Entry 8Y88 (electron microscopy, 3.03 A resolution); this record covers chains A and C of the 5 polymer chains in the assembly.

[Chain A (and C)]
Molecule: Spike glycoprotein
Source organism: Human coronavirus HKU1
Notes: chain C of this document is another copy of the same molecule, construct and numbering; everything in this record applies to it too
UniProt: Q0ZME7 (SPIKE_CVHN5); numbering as in UniProt (aligned over 14-1276)
Chain sequence (1263 residues; numbered 14 to 1276; the number before each row is that of its first residue):
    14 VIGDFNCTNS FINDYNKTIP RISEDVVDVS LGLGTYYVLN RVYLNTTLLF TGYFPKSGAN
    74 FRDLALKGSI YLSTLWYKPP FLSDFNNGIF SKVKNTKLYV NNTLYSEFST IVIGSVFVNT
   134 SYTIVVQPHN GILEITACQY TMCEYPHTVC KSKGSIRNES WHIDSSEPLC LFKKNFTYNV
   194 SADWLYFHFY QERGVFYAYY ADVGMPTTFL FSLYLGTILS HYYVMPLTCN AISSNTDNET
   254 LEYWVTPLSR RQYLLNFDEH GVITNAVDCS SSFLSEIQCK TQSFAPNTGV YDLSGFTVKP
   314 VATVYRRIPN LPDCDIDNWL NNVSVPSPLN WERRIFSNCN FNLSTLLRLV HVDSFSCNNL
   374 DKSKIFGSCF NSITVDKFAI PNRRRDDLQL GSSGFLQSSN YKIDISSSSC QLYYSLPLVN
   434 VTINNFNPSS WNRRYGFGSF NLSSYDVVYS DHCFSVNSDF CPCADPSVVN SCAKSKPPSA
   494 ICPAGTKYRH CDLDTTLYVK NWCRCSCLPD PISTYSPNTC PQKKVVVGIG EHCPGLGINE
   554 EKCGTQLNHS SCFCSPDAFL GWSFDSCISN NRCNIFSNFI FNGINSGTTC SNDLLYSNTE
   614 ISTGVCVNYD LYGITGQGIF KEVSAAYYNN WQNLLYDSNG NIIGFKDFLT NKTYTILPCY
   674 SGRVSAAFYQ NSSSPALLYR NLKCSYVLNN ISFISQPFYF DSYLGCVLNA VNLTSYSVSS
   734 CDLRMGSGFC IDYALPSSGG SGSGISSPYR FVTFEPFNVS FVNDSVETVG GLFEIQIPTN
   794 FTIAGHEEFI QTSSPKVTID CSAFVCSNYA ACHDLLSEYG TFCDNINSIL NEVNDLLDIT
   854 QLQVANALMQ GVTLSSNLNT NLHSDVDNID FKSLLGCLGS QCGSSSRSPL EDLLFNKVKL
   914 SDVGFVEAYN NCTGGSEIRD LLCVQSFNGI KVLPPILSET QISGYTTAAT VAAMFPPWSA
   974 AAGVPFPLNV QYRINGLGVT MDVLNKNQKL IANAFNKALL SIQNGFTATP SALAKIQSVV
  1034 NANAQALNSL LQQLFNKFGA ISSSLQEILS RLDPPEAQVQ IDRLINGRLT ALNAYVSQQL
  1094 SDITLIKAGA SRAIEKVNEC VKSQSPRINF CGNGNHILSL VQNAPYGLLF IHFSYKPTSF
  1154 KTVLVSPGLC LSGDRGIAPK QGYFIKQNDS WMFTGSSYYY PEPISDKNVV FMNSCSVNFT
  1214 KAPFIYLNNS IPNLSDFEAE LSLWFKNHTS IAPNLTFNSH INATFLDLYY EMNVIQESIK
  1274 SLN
Disordered / not traced: 504-514, 559-562, 750-758, 1222-1276 (chain C: 403-407, 414-421, 447-448, 558-562, 750-758, 1222-1276)
Construct notes: engineered mutation Gly752 (Arg in Q0ZME7), Gly753 (Arg in Q0ZME7), Ser754 (Lys in Q0ZME7), Gly755 (Arg in Q0ZME7), Ser756 (Arg in Q0ZME7), Pro902 (Leu in Q0ZME7), Pro980 (Ser in Q0ZME7), Pro1023 (Asn in Q0ZME7), Pro1067 (Asn in Q0ZME7), Pro1068 (Leu in Q0ZME7)
Cystine bridges: Cys20-Cys156, Cys151-Cys183, Cys163-Cys242, Cys282-Cys292, Cys327-Cys352, Cys370-Cys423, Cys382-Cys603, Cys466-Cys546, Cys520-Cys533, Cys556-Cys567, Cys580-Cys586, Cys619-Cys672, Cys697-Cys719, Cys734-Cys743, Cys814-Cys836, Cys819-Cys825, Cys890-Cys895, Cys925-Cys936, Cys1113-Cys1124, Cys1163-Cys1208
Covalent attachments: N-acetylglucosamine (NAG) linked to Asn58, Asn188, Asn192, Asn335, Asn664, Asn703, Asn725, Asn793, Asn1211
UniProt features mapped onto this chain:
  - region: Ser901 to Tyr922 (Fusion peptide 1), Glu920 to Phe940 (Fusion peptide 2)
  - site: Arg900, Ser901 (Cleavage)
  - glycosylation (N-linked (GlcNAc...) asparagine): Asn19, Asn29, Asn58, Asn114, Asn132, Asn171, Asn188, Asn192, Asn251, Asn335, Asn355, Asn433, Asn454, Asn561, Asn664, Asn684, Asn703, Asn725, Asn771, Asn776 and 10 more in UniProt

[Chain A / chain C interface]
Residue-residue contacts (139; chain A residue first):
  Thr310(A) - Asn821(C)  hydrogen bond
  Trp344(A) - Tyr227(C)
  Arg346(A) - Tyr227(C)
  Asn372(A) - Arg1064(C)
  Asn372(A) - Leu1065(C)
  Leu373(A) - Arg1064(C)
  Leu373(A) - Leu1065(C)
  Asp374(A) - Arg1064(C)
  Asp374(A) - Leu1065(C)
  Asp374(A) - Asp1066(C)  hydrogen bond (side chain-backbone)
  Lys377(A) - Ser1063(C)
  Ser421(A) - Arg1064(C)
  Ser442(A) - Thr133(C)
  Ser443(A) - Val129(C)
  Ser443(A) - Thr133(C)
  Ser443(A) - Ser134(C)
  Arg446(A) - Thr133(C)  hydrogen bond (side chain-backbone)
  Arg447(A) - Asp17(C)  salt bridge
  Arg447(A) - Val129(C)
  Arg447(A) - Val131(C)
  Arg447(A) - Thr133(C)
  Ser471(A) - Ser128(C)
  Ser471(A) - His234(C)
  Ala497(A) - Val14(C)
  Ala497(A) - Asp17(C)
  Ala497(A) - Glu157(C)
  Gly498(A) - Val14(C)
  Tyr528(A) - Phe368(C)
  Ile542(A) - Arg206(C)
  Glu544(A) - Gly229(C)
  Glu544(A) - Ile231(C)
  His545(A) - Gly229(C)
  Ile597(A) - Arg1064(C)
  Thr628(A) - Gln1059(C)  hydrogen bond
  Gly629(A) - Gln1059(C)  hydrogen bond (backbone-side chain)
  Tyr640(A) - Leu57(C)  hydrophobic
  Tyr640(A) - His273(C)
  Trp644(A) - Asn53(C)
  Trp644(A) - Thr221(C)
  Gln645(A) - Asn53(C)
  Gln645(A) - Arg54(C)  hydrogen bond (side chain-backbone)
  Gln645(A) - Val55(C)
  Asn646(A) - Asn53(C)  hydrogen bond
  Leu647(A) - Asn53(C)
  Leu647(A) - Val55(C)
  Leu648(A) - Val55(C)  hydrophobic
  Tyr649(A) - Arg54(C)
  Tyr649(A) - Tyr56(C)  hydrophobic
  Asp650(A) - Tyr56(C)
  Ser651(A) - Thr59(C)
  Ser651(A) - Thr60(C)  hydrogen bond (side chain-backbone)
  Ser651(A) - Leu61(C)
  Asn652(A) - Gln1045(C)
  Asn652(A) - Phe1048(C)
  Asn654(A) - Phe1048(C)
  Leu670(A) - Ile931(C)  hydrophobic
  Pro671(A) - Phe940(C)
  Ser674(A) - Ser939(C)
  Ser674(A) - Phe940(C)  hydrogen bond (side chain-backbone)
  Arg676(A) - Ile812(C)
  Arg676(A) - Asp813(C)  salt bridge
  Arg676(A) - Cys814(C)
  Arg676(A) - Asn840(C)
  Arg693(A) - Lys944(C)  hydrogen bond (backbone-side chain)
  Arg693(A) - Leu946(C)
  Arg693(A) - Pro947(C)
  Asn694(A) - Val919(C)  hydrogen bond (side chain-backbone)
  Asn694(A) - Tyr922(C)
  Asn694(A) - Asn923(C)  hydrogen bond
  Asn694(A) - Lys944(C)  hydrogen bond
  Tyr699(A) - Thr926(C)
  Tyr716(A) - Val916(C)
  Tyr716(A) - Val919(C)  hydrophobic
  Arg737(A) - Leu855(C)
  Arg737(A) - Ile949(C)
  Gly739(A) - Pro948(C)
  Gly739(A) - Ile949(C)
  Ser740(A) - Pro948(C)  hydrogen bond (backbone-backbone)
  Ser740(A) - Ile949(C)  hydrogen bond (backbone-backbone)
  Gly741(A) - Ile949(C)  hydrogen bond (backbone-backbone)
  Gly741(A) - Gln954(C)
  Phe767(A) - Ile949(C)  hydrophobic
  Phe767(A) - Gln954(C)  hydrogen bond (backbone-side chain)
  Pro769(A) - Tyr958(C)
  Phe770(A) - Leu855(C)
  Phe770(A) - Ala858(C)  hydrophobic
  Phe770(A) - Asn859(C)
  Val772(A) - Met862(C)  hydrophobic
  Val772(A) - Val865(C)
  Ser773(A) - Val865(C)  hydrogen bond (backbone-backbone)
  Ser773(A) - Thr866(C)
  Ser773(A) - Leu867(C)  hydrogen bond (backbone-backbone)
  Phe774(A) - Leu867(C)
  Val775(A) - Leu867(C)  hydrogen bond (backbone-backbone)
  Val775(A) - Ser868(C)
  Val775(A) - Ser869(C)  hydrogen bond (backbone-side chain)
  Asn776(A) - Ser869(C)
  Asp777(A) - Ser868(C)
  Asp777(A) - Asn870(C)
  Val779(A) - Ser868(C)
  Val779(A) - Asn870(C)
  Val779(A) - Leu871(C)  hydrophobic
  Val779(A) - His876(C)
  Val779(A) - Phe968(C)  hydrophobic
  Val779(A) - Pro969(C)
  Phe786(A) - Pro969(C)  hydrophobic
  Phe786(A) - Trp971(C)  hydrophobic
  Ile788(A) - Pro969(C)  hydrophobic
  Ile788(A) - Pro970(C)  hydrophobic
  Ile788(A) - Trp971(C)  hydrophobic
  Gln1046(A) - Asn838(C)
  Asn1049(A) - Tyr832(C)  hydrogen bond (side chain-backbone)
  Asn1049(A) - Gly833(C)
  Lys1050(A) - Glu831(C)
  Phe1051(A) - Glu831(C)
  Phe1051(A) - Tyr832(C)  hydrophobic
  Gly1052(A) - Glu831(C)
  Arg1076(A) - Asp1075(C)  salt bridge
  Ser1090(A) - Ser1090(C)
  Ser1094(A) - Leu1093(C)
  Thr1097(A) - Thr1097(C)
  Leu1098(A) - Leu849(C)  hydrophobic
  Leu1098(A) - Thr1097(C)
  Arg1105(A) - Ser1104(C)
  Arg1120(A) - Glu1108(C)  salt bridge
  Arg1120(A) - Glu1112(C)  salt bridge
  Arg1120(A) - Arg1120(C)
  Ile1121(A) - Asn1111(C)
  Asn1122(A) - Asn1111(C)
  Asn1122(A) - Ser1116(C)
  Asn1126(A) - Gln863(C)
  Pro1160(A) - Pro978(C)  hydrophobic
  Pro1160(A) - Leu981(C)
  Ala1171(A) - Tyr985(C)
  Tyr1176(A) - Gly976(C)  hydrogen bond (side chain-backbone)
  Met1205(A) - Asn998(C)  hydrogen bond
  Asn1206(A) - Asp995(C)
  Ser1207(A) - Asn998(C)
  Ser1209(A) - Asn998(C)
Interface residues without a listed pair, chain A (99 interface residues in all): Ile348, Asp417, Pro496, Asn598, Lys634, Tyr641, Cys672, Tyr673, Gly675, Leu695, Leu717, Asn771, Ser778, Thr1083, Gln1091, Pro1119, Phe1123, Gly1125, Pro1172, Val1210
Interface residues without a listed pair, chain C (102 interface residues in all): Thr834, Ile842, Gly928, Leu950, Ser951, Ala961, Met994, Lys1002, Leu1062, Asn1086, Ser1094, Lys1100, Pro1119

[Summary]
99 residues of chain A and 102 residues of chain C are in contact; the contacts include 24 hydrogen bonds and
5 salt bridges. Polar pairs include Arg447(A)-Asp17(C), Arg676(A)-Asp813(C) and Arg1076(A)-Asp1075(C).
Covalently linked N-acetylglucosamine: at Asn58(A), Asn188(A), Asn192(A), Asn335(A), Asn664(A) and Asn703(A)
and 3 more.
Chain A and chain C are both Spike glycoprotein (Human coronavirus HKU1); the structure, Structure of
HCoV-HKU1C spike in the functionally anchored-2up conformation with 2TMPRSS2, was determined by electron
microscopy (same publication as 8Y7X, 8Y7Y, 8Y87, 8Y89, 8Y8A and 8Y8B).
